PDB entry 5F91 | X-ray diffraction, 2.00 A resolution | chains C and D of the 4 polymer chains in the assembly

# Chain C (and D)
Molecule: Fumarate hydratase class II
Source organism: Mycobacterium tuberculosis (strain CDC 1551 / Oshkosh)
Notes: EC 4.2.1.2; chain D of this document is another copy of the same molecule, construct and numbering; everything in this record applies to it too
Reference sequence: P9WN92 (FUMC_MYCTO); numbering as in UniProt (aligned over 2-474)
Chain sequence (495 residues; numbered -20 to 474; the number before each row is that of its first residue; numbers below 1 keep their minus sign (Met-20 is residue -20)):
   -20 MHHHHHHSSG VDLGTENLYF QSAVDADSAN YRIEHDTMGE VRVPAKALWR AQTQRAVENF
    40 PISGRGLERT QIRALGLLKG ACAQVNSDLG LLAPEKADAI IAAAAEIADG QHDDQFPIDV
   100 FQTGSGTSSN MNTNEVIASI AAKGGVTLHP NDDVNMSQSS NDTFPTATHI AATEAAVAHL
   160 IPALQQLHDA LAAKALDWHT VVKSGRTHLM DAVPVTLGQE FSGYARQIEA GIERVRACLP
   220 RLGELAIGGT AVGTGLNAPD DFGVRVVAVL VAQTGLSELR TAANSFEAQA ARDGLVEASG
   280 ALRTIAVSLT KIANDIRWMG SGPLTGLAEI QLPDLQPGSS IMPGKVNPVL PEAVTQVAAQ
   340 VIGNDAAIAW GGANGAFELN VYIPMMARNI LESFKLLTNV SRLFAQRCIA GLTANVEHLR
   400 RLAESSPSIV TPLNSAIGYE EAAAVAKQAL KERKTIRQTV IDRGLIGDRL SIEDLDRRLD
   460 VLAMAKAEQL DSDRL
Unresolved in the structure: -20 to 8, 315-324, 467-474 (chain D: -20 to 17, 315-323, 467-474)
Sequence notes: initiating methionine (-20); expression tag (-19 to 1)
Curated features (UniProtKB/Swiss-Prot):
  - active site: His187 (Proton donor/acceptor), Ser318
  - binding site (substrate): Ser104 to Thr106, His128 to Asp131, Ser138 to Asn140, Thr186, Ser319, Lys324 to Asn326
  - site: Glu331 (Important for catalytic activity)
Small-molecule neighbours:
  - formate (5WJ; N-[5-(azepan-1-ylsulfonyl)-2-methoxy-phenyl]-2-(4-oxidanylidene-3H-phthalazin-1-yl)ethanamide), molecule 1: Pro302, Leu303, Gly305, Leu306, Ala307, Asn394, His397, Arg400, Leu401, Arg432
  - formate (5WJ), molecule 2: Leu303, Thr304, Gly305, Leu429, Lys430, Arg432
What the authors report for this chain:
  - binding site for formate: Leu429, Arg432
  - allosteric site: Leu429, Arg432
  - conformationally variable residues (side-chain flip): Ser139, Leu429, Arg432

# Chain C / chain D interface
Residue-residue contacts - 135 pairs, chain C then chain D:
  Thr102(C) with His187(D)
  Ser104(C) with His187(D)
  Gly184(C) with Glu357(D)
  Arg185(C) with Phe356(D); Glu357(D), hydrogen bond (backbone-side chain)
  Thr186(C) with Asn140(D); Ala230(D); Val231(D)
  His187(C) with Thr102(D); Ser104(D); Leu358(D); Val360(D)
  Leu188(C) with Ala355(D), hydrophobic
  Ala191(C) with Val231(D), hydrophobic
  Val192(C) with Val231(D), hydrophobic; Leu235(D), hydrophobic
  Pro193(C) with Thr233(D)
  Val194(C) with Val231(D), hydrophobic; Glu357(D)
  Gln198(C) with Thr233(D); Phe265(D)
  Glu199(C) with Phe356(D); Glu357(D)
  Ser201(C) with Asn263(D), hydrogen bond
  Gly202(C) with Asn263(D); Glu266(D)
  Arg205(C) with Arg220(D); Glu223(D), salt bridge; Ala262(D); Asn263(D); Glu266(D)
  Gln206(C) with Glu266(D); Ala270(D); Asp272(D), hydrogen bond
  Ala209(C) with Arg220(D)
  Glu212(C) with Arg220(D), salt bridge
  Arg213(C) with Arg220(D); Asp272(D); Gly273(D); Glu276(D), salt bridge
  Arg220(C) with Arg205(D); Ala209(D); Glu212(D), salt bridge; Arg213(D)
  Glu223(C) with Arg205(D), salt bridge
  Ala230(C) with Thr186(D)
  Val231(C) with Thr186(D); Ala191(D), hydrophobic; Val192(D), hydrophobic; Val194(D), hydrophobic
  Thr233(C) with Pro193(D); Gln198(D); Ala464(D); Lys465(D)
  Gly234(C) with Lys465(D)
  Leu235(C) with Val192(D), hydrophobic; Ile408(D), hydrophobic; Met463(D); Lys465(D)
  Asn236(C) with Ile408(D); Thr410(D), hydrogen bond
  Ala237(C) with Lys465(D)
  Asp239(C) with Lys465(D), salt bridge
  Ala262(C) with Arg205(D)
  Asn263(C) with Ser201(D), hydrogen bond; Gly202(D); Arg205(D)
  Phe265(C) with Gln198(D); Ser201(D)
  Glu266(C) with Gly202(D); Arg205(D); Gln206(D)
  Ala269(C) with Lys290(D)
  Ala270(C) with Gln206(D)
  Asp272(C) with Gln206(D), hydrogen bond; Arg213(D), hydrogen bond (backbone-side chain); Thr283(D); Val286(D); Ser287(D), hydrogen bond
  Gly273(C) with Arg213(D)
  Val275(C) with Arg282(D); Thr283(D)
  Glu276(C) with Arg213(D), salt bridge; Thr283(D)
  Gly279(C) with Arg282(D)
  Arg282(C) with Val275(D); Gly279(D); Asp344(D), salt bridge; Ala348(D)
  Thr283(C) with Val275(D); Glu276(D)
  Val286(C) with Asp272(D); Ala348(D); Gly351(D); Ala352(D)
  Ser287(C) with Asp272(D), hydrogen bond
  Thr289(C) with Ala352(D)
  Lys290(C) with Ala269(D); Ala352(D); Gly354(D); Ala355(D); Phe356(D), hydrogen bond (side chain-backbone)
  Asp294(C) with Ala355(D); Phe356(D), hydrogen bond (side chain-backbone)
  Met298(C) with Phe356(D), hydrophobic
  Leu306(C) with Phe356(D), hydrophobic
  Asp344(C) with Arg282(D), salt bridge
  Ala348(C) with Arg282(D); Val286(D)
  Gly351(C) with Val286(D)
  Ala352(C) with Val286(D); Thr289(D); Lys290(D)
  Gly354(C) with Lys290(D)
  Ala355(C) with Leu188(D), hydrophobic; Lys290(D); Asp294(D)
  Phe356(C) with Arg185(D); Glu199(D); Lys290(D), hydrogen bond (backbone-side chain); Asp294(D), hydrogen bond (backbone-side chain); Trp297(D), hydrophobic; Met298(D), hydrophobic; Leu306(D), hydrophobic
  Glu357(C) with Gly184(D); Arg185(D), hydrogen bond (side chain-backbone); Thr186(D); Val194(D); Glu199(D)
  Leu358(C) with His187(D)
  Val360(C) with His187(D)
  Met463(C) with Leu235(D)
  Ala464(C) with Thr233(D)
  Lys465(C) with Thr233(D); Leu235(D)
Also at the interface, not in a pair above, chain C (70 interface residues in all): Thr16, Asn140, Lys182, Ala216, Ser278, Trp297, Glu308
Also at the interface, not in a pair above, chain D (69 interface residues in all): Lys182, Ser183, Ala216, Ser278, Glu308, Leu429

# Overview
Chain C and chain D form an interface of 70 and 69 residues respectively, with 14 hydrogen bonds and 9 salt
bridges. Among the polar pairs are Arg205(C)-Glu223(D), Glu212(C)-Arg220(D) and Arg213(C)-Glu276(D). Bound to
chain C: formate. The paper reports a binding site for formate at Leu429(C) and Arg432(C); an allosteric site
at Leu429(C) and Arg432(C).
Both chains are Fumarate hydratase class II (Mycobacterium tuberculosis (strain CDC 1551 / Oshkosh)). Entry
5F91 (Fumarate hydratase of Mycobacterium tuberculosis in complex with formate and allosteric modulator
(N-(5-(azepan-1-ylsulfonyl)-2-methoxyphenyl)-2-(4-oxo-3,4-dihydrophthalazin-1-yl)acetamide)) was determined by
X-ray diffraction together with 5F92 from the same study.
